PDB entry 2ZQQ | X-ray diffraction, 2.20 A resolution | chains B and F of the 6 polymer chains in the assembly

== Chain B (and F) ==
Protein: Methylglutaconyl-CoA hydratase
Source organism: Homo sapiens
Notes: EC 4.2.1.18; chain F of this document is another copy of the same molecule, construct and numbering; everything in this record applies to it too
UniProtKB: Q13825 (AUHM_HUMAN); residue numbers follow UniProt; this construct covers 68-339
Amino-acid sequence (272 residues; row label = number of the first residue in the row):
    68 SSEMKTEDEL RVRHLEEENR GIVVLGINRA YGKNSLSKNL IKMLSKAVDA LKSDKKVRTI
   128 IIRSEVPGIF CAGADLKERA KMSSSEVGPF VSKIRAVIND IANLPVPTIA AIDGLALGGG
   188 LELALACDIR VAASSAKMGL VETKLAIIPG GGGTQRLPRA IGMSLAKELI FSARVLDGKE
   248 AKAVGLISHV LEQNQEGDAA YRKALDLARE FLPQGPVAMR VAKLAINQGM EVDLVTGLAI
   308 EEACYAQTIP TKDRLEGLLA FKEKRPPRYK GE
Not modelled in the structure: 68-74 (chain F: 68-73, 142-151)
Curated features (UniProtKB/Swiss-Prot):
  - region: Lys-105 to Lys-119 (RNA-binding)
  - modified residue: Lys-100 (N6-acetyllysine), Lys-109 (N6-succinyllysine), Lys-113 (N6-acetyllysine), Lys-144 (N6-acetyllysine), Lys-148 (N6-succinyllysine), Lys-160 (N6-succinyllysine), Lys-204 (N6-acetyllysine), Lys-211 (N6-acetyllysine), Lys-329 (N6-succinyllysine)
  - natural variant: Ala-240 (A240V: In MGCA1)
  - mutagenesis: Lys-105 (K105N: Abolishes RNA-binding; when associated with E-109 and Q-113), Lys-109 (K109E: Abolishes RNA-binding; when associated with N-105 and Q-113), Lys-113 (K113Q: Abolishes RNA-binding; when associated with N-105 and E-109)

== Chain B / chain F interface ==
Pairs across the interface (5; chain B residue first):
  Val-299(B) with Thr-303(F)
  Ala-306(B) with Ala-310(F), hydrophobic
  Ile-307(B) with Ala-306(F), hydrophobic
  Glu-309(B) with Ala-313(F)
  Ala-310(B) with Glu-309(F)
Other interface residues (no listed pair), chain B (6 interface residues in all): Thr-303

== Overview ==
Chain B and chain F form an interface of 6 and 5 residues respectively. UniProt lists 3 mutagenesis sites on
chain B.
Chain B and chain F are both Methylglutaconyl-CoA hydratase (Homo sapiens); the structure, Crystal structure
of human AUH (3-methylglutaconyl-coa hydratase) mixed with (AUUU)24A RNA, was determined by X-ray diffraction
together with 2ZQR from the same study.
